PDB entry 8HEB | electron microscopy, 3.53 A resolution | chains C and I of the 9 polymer chains in the assembly

[Chain C]
Name: Spike glycoprotein
Source organism: Severe acute respiratory syndrome coronavirus 2
UniProtKB: P0DTC2 (SPIKE_SARS2); numbering as in UniProt (aligned over 1-1208)
Chain sequence (1208 residues; each row starts with the number of its first residue):
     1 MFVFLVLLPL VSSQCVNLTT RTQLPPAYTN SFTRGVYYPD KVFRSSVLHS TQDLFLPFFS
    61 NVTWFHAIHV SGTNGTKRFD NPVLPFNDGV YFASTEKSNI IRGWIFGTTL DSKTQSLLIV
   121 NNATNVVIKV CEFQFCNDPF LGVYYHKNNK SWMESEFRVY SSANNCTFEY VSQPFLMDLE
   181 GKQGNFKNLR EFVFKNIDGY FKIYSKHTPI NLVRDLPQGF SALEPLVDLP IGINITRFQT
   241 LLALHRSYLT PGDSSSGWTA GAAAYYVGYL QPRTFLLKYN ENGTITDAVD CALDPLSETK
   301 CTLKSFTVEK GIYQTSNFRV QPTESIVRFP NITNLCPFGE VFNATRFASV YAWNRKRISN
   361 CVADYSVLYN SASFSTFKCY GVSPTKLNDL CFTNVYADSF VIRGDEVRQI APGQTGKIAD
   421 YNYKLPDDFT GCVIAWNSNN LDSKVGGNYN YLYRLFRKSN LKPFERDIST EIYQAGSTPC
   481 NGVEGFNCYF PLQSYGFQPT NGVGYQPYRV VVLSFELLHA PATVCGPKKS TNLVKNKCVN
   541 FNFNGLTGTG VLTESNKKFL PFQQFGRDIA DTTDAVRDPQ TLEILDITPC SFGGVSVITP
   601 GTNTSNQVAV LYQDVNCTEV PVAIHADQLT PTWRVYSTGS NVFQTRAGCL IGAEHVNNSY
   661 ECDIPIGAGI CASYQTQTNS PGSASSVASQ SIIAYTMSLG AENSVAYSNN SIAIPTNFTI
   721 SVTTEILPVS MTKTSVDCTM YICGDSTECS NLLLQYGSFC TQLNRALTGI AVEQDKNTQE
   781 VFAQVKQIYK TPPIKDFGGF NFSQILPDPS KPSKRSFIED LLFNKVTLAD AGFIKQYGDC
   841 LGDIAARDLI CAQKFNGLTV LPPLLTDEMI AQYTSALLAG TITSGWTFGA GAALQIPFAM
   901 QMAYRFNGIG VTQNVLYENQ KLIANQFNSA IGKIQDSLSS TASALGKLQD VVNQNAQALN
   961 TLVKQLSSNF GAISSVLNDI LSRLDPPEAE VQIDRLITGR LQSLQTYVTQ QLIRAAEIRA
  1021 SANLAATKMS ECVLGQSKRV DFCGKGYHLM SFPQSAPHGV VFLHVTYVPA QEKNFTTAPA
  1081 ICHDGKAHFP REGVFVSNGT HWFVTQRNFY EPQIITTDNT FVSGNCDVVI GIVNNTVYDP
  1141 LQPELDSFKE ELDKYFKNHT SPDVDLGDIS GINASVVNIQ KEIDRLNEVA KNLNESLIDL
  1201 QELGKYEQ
Unresolved in the structure: 1-14, 67-77, 144-151, 173-186, 244-257, 621-640, 677-688, 829-853, 1148-1208
Construct notes: engineered mutation G682 (Arg in P0DTC2), S683 (Arg in P0DTC2), S685 (Arg in P0DTC2), P986 (Lys in P0DTC2), P987 (Val in P0DTC2)
Swiss-Prot annotation at these positions:
  - region: N280 to C301 (Putative superantigen), R403 to D405 (Integrin-binding motif), N448 to F456 (Immunodominant HLA epitope recognized by the CD8+), P681, A684 (Putative superantigen), S816 to Y837 (Fusion peptide 1), K835 to F855 (Fusion peptide 2), D1163 to E1202 (Heptad repeat 2)
  - site: R815, S816 (Cleavage)
  - glycosylation: N17 (N-linked (GlcNAc...) (complex) asparagine), N61 (N-linked (GlcNAc...) (hybrid) asparagine), N74 (N-linked (GlcNAc...) (complex) asparagine), N122 (N-linked (GlcNAc...) (hybrid) asparagine), N149 (N-linked (GlcNAc...) (complex) asparagine), N165 (N-linked (GlcNAc...) (complex) asparagine), N234 (N-linked (GlcNAc...) (high mannose) asparagine), N282 (N-linked (GlcNAc...) (complex) asparagine), T323 (O-linked (GalNAc) threonine), S325 (O-linked (HexNAc...) serine), N331 (N-linked (GlcNAc...) (complex) asparagine), N343 (N-linked (GlcNAc...) (complex) asparagine), N603 (N-linked (GlcNAc...) (hybrid) asparagine), N616 (N-linked (GlcNAc...) (complex) asparagine), N657 (N-linked (GlcNAc...) (complex) asparagine), T676 (O-linked (GlcNAc...) threonine), T678 (O-linked (GlcNAc...) threonine), N709 (N-linked (GlcNAc...) (high mannose) asparagine), N717 (N-linked (GlcNAc...) (hybrid) asparagine), N801 (N-linked (GlcNAc...) (hybrid) asparagine) and 6 more in UniProt
Cystine bridges: C15-C136, C131-C166, C291-C301, C336-C361, C379-C432, C391-C525, C480-C488, C617-C649, C662-C671, C738-C760, C743-C749, C1032-C1043, C1082-C1126
Covalently attached groups: N-acetylglucosamine (NAG) linked to N17, N61, N165, N234, N282, N331, N343, N616, N657, N709, N717, N801, N1074, N1098, N1134

[Chain I]
Name: rabbit antibody 9H1 heavy chain
Source organism: Oryctolagus cuniculus
Notes: antibody fragment or engineered binder
Chain sequence (117 residues; numbered 1 to 117; the number before each row is that of its first residue):
     1 QSVEESGGRL VTPGTPLTLT CTVSGFSLSR YAMSWVRQAP GKGLEWIGII VDSGHTAYAS
    61 WAKGRFTISR TSTTVDLKMT SLTTEDTATY FCARETGGGA FYVFEFWGPG TVVTVSS
Cystine bridges: C21-C92

[How chain C and chain I interact]
Contacting residue pairs (9):
  V445(C) - H55(I)
  P499(C) - V51(I)
  P499(C) - H55(I)
  T500(C) - A57(I)
  T500(C) - Y102(I)  hydrogen bond (backbone-side chain)
  N501(C) - F101(I)
  G502(C) - F101(I)
  V503(C) - G99(I)
  V503(C) - A100(I)
Other interface residues (no listed pair), chain I (8 interface residues in all): I49

[Summary]
The interface between chain C and chain I involves 6 residues on one side and 8 on the other; the contacts
include 1 hydrogen bond. The hydrogen-bonded pair is T500(C)-Y102(I). Covalently linked N-acetylglucosamine:
at N17(C), N61(C), N165(C), N234(C), N282(C) and N331(C) and 9 more.
Here chain C is Spike glycoprotein (Severe acute respiratory syndrome coronavirus 2) and chain I is rabbit
antibody 9H1 heavy chain (Oryctolagus cuniculus). Entry 8HEB (SARS-CoV-2 Spike trimer in complex with RmAb 9H1
Fab in the class 1 conformation) was determined by electron microscopy (same publication as 8HEC).
